2ZZD - chains J and K of the 12 polymer chains in the assembly; structure by X-ray diffraction, 1.78 A resolution.

Chain J:
Name: Thiocyanate hydrolase subunit alpha
Organism: Thiobacillus thioparus
Notes: EC 3.5.5.8
UniProtKB: O66187 (SCNA_THITI); numbering as in UniProt (aligned over 1-126)
Sequence (126 residues; numbered 1 to 126; the number before each row is that of its first residue):
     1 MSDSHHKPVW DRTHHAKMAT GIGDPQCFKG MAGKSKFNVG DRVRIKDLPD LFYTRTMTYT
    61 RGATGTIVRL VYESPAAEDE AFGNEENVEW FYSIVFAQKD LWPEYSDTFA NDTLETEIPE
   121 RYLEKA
Unresolved in the structure: 1-6
Small-molecule neighbours: beta-D-fructofuranose (FRU): K29, R69, V71

Chain K:
Name: Thiocyanate hydrolase subunit beta
Organism: Thiobacillus thioparus
Notes: EC 3.5.5.8
UniProtKB: O66186 (SCNB_THITI); numbering as in UniProt (aligned over 1-157)
Sequence (157 residues; each row starts with the number of its first residue):
     1 MSSSIREEVH RHLGTVALMQ PALHQQTHAP APTEITHTLF RAYTRVPHDV GGEADVPIEY
    61 HEKEEEIWEL NTFATCECLA WRGVWTAEER RRKQNCDVGQ TVYLGMPYYG RWLLTAARIL
   121 VDKQFVTLTE LHNKIVEMRE RVASGQGLGE YLPPKAK
Unresolved in the structure: 1-2, 155-157

Chain J / chain K interface:
Contacting residue pairs - 38 pairs, chain J then chain K:
  K7(J) - Q124(K)  hydrogen bond (side chain-backbone)
  P8(J) - Q124(K)
  W10(J) - K123(K)  hydrogen bond (side chain-backbone)
  W10(J) - F125(K)
  R12(J) - R82(K)
  R12(J) - G83(K)
  R12(J) - V84(K)
  R12(J) - F125(K)
  D47(J) - R41(K)  salt bridge
  D50(J) - V46(K)
  L51(J) - T44(K)
  F52(J) - V46(K)
  Y53(J) - V46(K)  hydrophobic
  Y53(J) - H48(K)
  Y53(J) - E88(K)  hydrogen bond
  Y53(J) - R91(K)
  Y53(J) - R92(K)
  Y53(J) - C96(K)  hydrophobic
  T54(J) - V46(K)
  T54(J) - H48(K)  hydrogen bond (backbone-side chain)
  R55(J) - H48(K)
  R55(J) - E88(K)  salt bridge
  R55(J) - R91(K)
  M57(J) - D49(K)
  T58(J) - R41(K)
  T58(J) - D49(K)  hydrogen bond
  Y59(J) - G51(K)
  A77(J) - E88(K)
  E80(J) - T86(K)
  E80(J) - E88(K)
  E80(J) - E89(K)
  A81(J) - E88(K)
  A81(J) - E89(K)
  A81(J) - R92(K)  hydrogen bond (backbone-side chain)
  F82(J) - R92(K)
  G83(J) - E89(K)  hydrogen bond (backbone-side chain)
  E85(J) - T86(K)
  W102(J) - G52(K)
Interface residues without a listed pair, chain J (24 interface residues in all): D11, H15, R61

In short:
24 residues of chain J face 19 of chain K across their interface, with 7 hydrogen bonds and 2 salt bridges.
Polar pairs include D47(J)-R41(K), R55(J)-E88(K) and K7(J)-Q124(K). Chain J binds beta-D-fructofuranose.
Here chain J is Thiocyanate hydrolase subunit alpha and chain K is Thiocyanate hydrolase subunit beta, both
from Thiobacillus thioparus. Entry 2ZZD (Recombinant thiocyanate hydrolase, air-oxidized form of holo-enzyme)
was determined by X-ray diffraction (same publication as 2DXB and 2DXC).
